8CXC - chains L and M of the 4 polymer chains in the assembly; structure by X-ray diffraction, 4.31 A resolution (low resolution: residue-level contacts below are approximate; hydrogen-bond / salt-bridge calls are withheld).

# Chain L
Molecule: 3F2 Antibody light chain
Organism: Mus musculus
Notes: antibody fragment or engineered binder
Chain sequence (213 residues; row label = number of the first residue in the row):
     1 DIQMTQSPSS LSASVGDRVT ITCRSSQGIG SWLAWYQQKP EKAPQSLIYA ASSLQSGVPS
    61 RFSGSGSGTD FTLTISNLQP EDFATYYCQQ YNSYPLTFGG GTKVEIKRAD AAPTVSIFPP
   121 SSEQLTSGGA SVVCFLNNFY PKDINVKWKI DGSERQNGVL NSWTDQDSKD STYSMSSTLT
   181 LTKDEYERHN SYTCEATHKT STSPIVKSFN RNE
Disordered / not traced: 1
Disulfides: Cys-23/Cys-88, Cys-134/Cys-194

# Chain M
Molecule: Mesothelin, cleaved form
Organism: Homo sapiens
UniProtKB: Q13421 (MSLN_HUMAN); residue numbers follow UniProt; this construct covers 296-605
Chain sequence (327 residues; numbered 296 to 622; the number before each row is that of its first residue):
   296 EVEKTACPSG KKAREIDESL IFYKKWELEA CVDAALLATQ MDRVNAIPFT YEQLDVLKHK
   356 LDELYPQGYP ESVIQHLGYL FLKMSPEDIR KWNVTSLETL KALLEVNKGH EMSPQAPRRP
   416 LPQVATLIDR FVKGRGQLDK DTLDTLTAFY PGYLCSLSPE ELSSVPPSSI WAVRPQDLDT
   476 CDPRQLDVLY PKARLAFQNM NGSEYFVKIQ SFLGGAPTED LKALSQQNVS MDLATFMKLR
   536 TDAVLPLTVA EVQKLLGPHV EGLKAEERHR PVRDWILRQR QDDLDTLGLG LQGGIPNGYL
   596 VLDLSMQEAL GSGLNDIFEA QKIEWHE
Disordered / not traced: 296-301, 590-622
Construct notes: expression tag (606-622)
Disulfides: Cys-302/Cys-326, Cys-450/Cys-476
UniProt features mapped onto this chain:
  - glycosylation (N-linked (GlcNAc...) asparagine): Asn-388, Asn-496, Asn-523

# Interface between chain L and chain M
Pairs across the interface (7):
  Ser-31(L) / Pro-553(M)
  Trp-32(L) / Pro-553(M)
  Tyr-49(L) / Glu-556(M)
  Tyr-49(L) / Gly-557(M)
  Ala-50(L) / Pro-553(M)
  Ser-53(L) / His-554(M)
  Tyr-91(L) / Glu-556(M)
Also at the interface, not in a pair above, chain M (5 interface residues in all): Gly-552

# In short
6 residues of chain L and 5 residues of chain M are in contact.
Here chain L is 3F2 Antibody light chain (Mus musculus) and chain M is Mesothelin, cleaved form (Homo
sapiens). Entry 8CXC (Novel Anti-Mesothelin Antibodies Enable Crystallography of the Intact Mesothelin Ectodo-
main and Engineering of Potent, T ...) was determined by X-ray diffraction (same publication as 8CYH and
8CZ8).
